Entry 7V5J (electron microscopy, 2.80 A resolution); this record covers chains C and F of the 9 polymer chains in the assembly.

[Chain C]
Name: Spike glycoprotein
Source organism: Human betacoronavirus 2c EMC/2012
UniProtKB: K0BRG7 (K0BRG7_MERS); residue numbers follow UniProt; this construct covers 18-1206
Chain sequence (1189 residues; row label = number of the first residue in the row):
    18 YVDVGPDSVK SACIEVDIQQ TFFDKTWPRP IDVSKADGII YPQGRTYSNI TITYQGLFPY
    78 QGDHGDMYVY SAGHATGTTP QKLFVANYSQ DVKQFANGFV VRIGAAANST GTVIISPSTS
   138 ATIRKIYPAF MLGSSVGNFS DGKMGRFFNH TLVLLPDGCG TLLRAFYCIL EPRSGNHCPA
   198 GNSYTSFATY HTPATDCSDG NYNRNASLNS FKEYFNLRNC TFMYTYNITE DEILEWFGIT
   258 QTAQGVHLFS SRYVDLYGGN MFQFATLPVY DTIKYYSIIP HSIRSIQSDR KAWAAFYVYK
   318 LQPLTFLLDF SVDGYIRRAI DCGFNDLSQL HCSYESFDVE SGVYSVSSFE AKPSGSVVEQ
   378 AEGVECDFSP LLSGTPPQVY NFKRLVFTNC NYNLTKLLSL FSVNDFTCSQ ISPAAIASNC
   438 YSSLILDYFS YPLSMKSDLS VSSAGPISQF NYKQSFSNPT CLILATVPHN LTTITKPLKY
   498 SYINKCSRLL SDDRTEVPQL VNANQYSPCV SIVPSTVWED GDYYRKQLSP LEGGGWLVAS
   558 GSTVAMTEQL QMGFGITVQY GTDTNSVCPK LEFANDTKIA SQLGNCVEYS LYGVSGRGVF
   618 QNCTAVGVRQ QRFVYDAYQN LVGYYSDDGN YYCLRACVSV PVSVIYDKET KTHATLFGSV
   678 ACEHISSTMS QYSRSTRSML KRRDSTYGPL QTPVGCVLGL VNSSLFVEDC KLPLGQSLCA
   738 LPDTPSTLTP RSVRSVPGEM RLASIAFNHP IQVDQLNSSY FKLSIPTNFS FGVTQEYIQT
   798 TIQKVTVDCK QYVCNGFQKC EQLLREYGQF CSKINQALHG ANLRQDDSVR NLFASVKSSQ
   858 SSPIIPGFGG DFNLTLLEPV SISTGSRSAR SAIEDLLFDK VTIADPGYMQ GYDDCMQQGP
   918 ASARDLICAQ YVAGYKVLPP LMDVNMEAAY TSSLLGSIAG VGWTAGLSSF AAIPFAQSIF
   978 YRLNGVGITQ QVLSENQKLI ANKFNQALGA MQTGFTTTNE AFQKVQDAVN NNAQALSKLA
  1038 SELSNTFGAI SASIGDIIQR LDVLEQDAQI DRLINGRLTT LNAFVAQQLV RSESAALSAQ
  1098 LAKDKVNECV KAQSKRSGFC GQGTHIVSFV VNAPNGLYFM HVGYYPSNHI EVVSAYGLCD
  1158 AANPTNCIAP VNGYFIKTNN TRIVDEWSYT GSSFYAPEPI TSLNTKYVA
Unresolved in the structure: 378-380, 589-596, 699-710, 745-756, 878-885, 916-926
Disulfide bonds: C30-C195, C176-C214, C185-C237, C339-C349, C383-C407, C425-C478, C437-C585, C503-C526, C620-C650, C811-C817

[Chain F]
Name: 0722 L
Source organism: Homo sapiens
Chain sequence (212 residues; numbered 1 to 212; the number before each row is that of its first residue):
     1 DIVMTQTPSS LSASVGDRVT ITCRASEDIT SYLNWYQLKP GKAPMFLIYA ASSLQSGVPS
    61 RFSGSGSGTD FTLTISSLQP EDFATYYCQQ SYSTPPTFGG GTKVEIKRTV AAPSVFIFPP
   121 SDEQLKSGTA SVVCLLNNFY PREAKVQWKV DNALQSGNSQ ESVTEQDSKD STYSLSSTLT
   181 LSKADYEKHK VYACEVTHQG LSSPVTKSFN RG
Disulfide bonds: C23-C88, C134-C194

[Interface between chain C and chain F]
Residue-residue contacts (7):
  D34(C) - T94(F)
  H91(C) - T94(F)
  T93(C) - Y32(F)
  T93(C) - Y92(F)
  Q98(C) - Y92(F)  hydrogen bond (side chain-backbone)
  K99(C) - T94(F)
  K99(C) - P95(F)
Also at the interface, not in a pair above, chain C (6 interface residues in all): T96

[Overview]
The interface between chain C and chain F involves 6 residues on one side and 4 on the other, with 1 hydrogen
bond. The hydrogen-bonded pair is Q98(C)-Y92(F).
Here chain C is Spike glycoprotein (Human betacoronavirus 2c EMC/2012) and chain F is 0722 L (Homo sapiens).
Entry 7V5J (MERS S ectodomain trimer in complex with neutralizing antibody 0722(state 2)) was determined by
electron microscopy.
